7EHS - chain A; structure by X-ray diffraction, 1.60 A resolution.

# Chain A
Molecule: Levansucrase
Organism: Brenneria sp. EniD312
Notes: EC 2.4.1.10
UniProtKB: G7LSK3 (G7LSK3_9GAMM); residue numbers follow UniProt; this construct covers 1-437
Sequence (443 residues; numbered 1 to 443; the number before each row is that of its first residue):
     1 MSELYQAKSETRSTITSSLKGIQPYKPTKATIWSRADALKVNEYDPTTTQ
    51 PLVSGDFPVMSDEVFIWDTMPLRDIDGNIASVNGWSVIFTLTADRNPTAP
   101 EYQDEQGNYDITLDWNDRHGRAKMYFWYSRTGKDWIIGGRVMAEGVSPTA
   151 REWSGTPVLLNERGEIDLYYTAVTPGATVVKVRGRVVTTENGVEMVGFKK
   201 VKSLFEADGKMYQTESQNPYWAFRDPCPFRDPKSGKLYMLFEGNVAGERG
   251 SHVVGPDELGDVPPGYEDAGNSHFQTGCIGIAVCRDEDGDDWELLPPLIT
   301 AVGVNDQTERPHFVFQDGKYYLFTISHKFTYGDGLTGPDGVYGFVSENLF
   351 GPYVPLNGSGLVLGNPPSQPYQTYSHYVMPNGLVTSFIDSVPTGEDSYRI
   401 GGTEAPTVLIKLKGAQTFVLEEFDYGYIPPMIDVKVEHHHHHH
Unresolved in the structure: 1-20, 439-443
Construct notes: engineered mutation S154 (Ala in G7LSK3); expression tag (438-443)
Small-molecule neighbours: nonaethylene glycol (2PE): N96, A99, E101, Y102, D117, R121

# Summary
Ligands of chain A: nonaethylene glycol.
Chain A is Levansucrase (Brenneria sp. EniD312); the structure, Levansucrase from Brenneria sp. EniD 312, was
determined by X-ray diffraction together with 7EHR, 7EHT and 7FDZ from the same study.
